PDB entry 2OJE | X-ray diffraction, 3.00 A resolution | chains C and D of the 4 polymer chains in the assembly

[Chain C]
Name: haemagglutinin peptide 306-318
Chain sequence (13 residues; row label = number of the first residue in the row):
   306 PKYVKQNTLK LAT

[Chain D]
Name: Superantigen
From: Mycoplasma arthritidis
Reference sequence: Q48898 (Q48898_MYCAT); residues 0-213 here correspond to UniProt positions 25-238 (UniProt number = residue number + 25)
Chain sequence (214 residues; numbered 0 to 213; the number before each row is that of its first residue; numbering starts at 0):
     0 SMKLRVENPK KAQKHFVQNL NNVVFTNKEL EDIYNLSNKE ETKEVLKLFK LKVNQFYRHA
    60 FGIVNDYNGL LEYKEIFNMM FLKLSVVFDT QRKEANNVEQ IKRNIAILDE IMAKADNDLS
   120 YFISQNKNFQ ELWDKAVKLT KEMKIKLKGQ KLDLRDGEVA INKVRELFGS DKNVKELWWF
   180 RSLLVKGVYL IKRYYEGDIE LKTTSDFAKA VFED

[How chain C and chain D interact]
Pairs across the interface (11; chain C residue first):
  N312(C) with Q12(D); K13(D), hydrogen bond (side chain-backbone); H14(D)
  T313(C) with H14(D), hydrogen bond (backbone-side chain)
  L314(C) with H14(D); F15(D), hydrophobic
  K315(C) with H14(D), hydrogen bond (backbone-backbone); F15(D); N18(D); L19(D)
  T318(C) with N18(D), hydrogen bond (backbone-side chain)
Other interface residues (no listed pair), chain C (6 interface residues in all): K310
Other interface residues (no listed pair), chain D (7 interface residues in all): V16

[Overview]
Chain C and chain D form an interface of 6 and 7 residues respectively, with 4 hydrogen bonds. Among the polar
pairs are N312(C)-K13(D), T313(C)-H14(D) and T318(C)-N18(D).
Chain C is haemagglutinin peptide 306-318 and chain D is Superantigen (Mycoplasma arthritidis); the structure,
Mycoplasma arthritidis-derived mitogen complexed with class II MHC molecule HLA-DR1/HA complex in the presence
of EDTA, was determined by X-ray diffraction.
